PDB entry 9N5G | X-ray diffraction, 3.15 A resolution | chains C and K of the 13 polymer chains in the assembly

# Chain C
Molecule: DNA-directed RNA polymerase II subunit RPB3
Source organism: Saccharomyces cerevisiae S288C
Reference sequence: P16370 (RPB3_YEAST); numbering as in UniProt (aligned over 1-318)
Amino-acid sequence (318 residues; each row starts with the number of its first residue):
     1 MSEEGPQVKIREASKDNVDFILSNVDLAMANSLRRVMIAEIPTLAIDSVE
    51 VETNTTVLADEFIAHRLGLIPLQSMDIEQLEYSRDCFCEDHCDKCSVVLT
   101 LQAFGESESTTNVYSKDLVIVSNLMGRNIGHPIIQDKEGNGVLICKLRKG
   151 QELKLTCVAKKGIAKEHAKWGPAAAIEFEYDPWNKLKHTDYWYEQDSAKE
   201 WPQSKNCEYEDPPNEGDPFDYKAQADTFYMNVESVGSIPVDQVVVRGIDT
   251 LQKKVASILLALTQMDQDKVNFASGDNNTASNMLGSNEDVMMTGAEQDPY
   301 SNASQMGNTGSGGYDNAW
Unresolved in the structure: 1, 269-318
Bound ions: Zn2+: Cys-86, Cys-88, Cys-92, Cys-95
Curated features (UniProtKB/Swiss-Prot):
  - binding site (Zn(2+)): Cys-86, Cys-88, Cys-92, Cys-95
  - modified residue: Ser-2 (N-acetylserine)
  - natural variant: Ala-30 (A30D: In mutant RPB3-1)
  - mutagenesis: Lys-9 (K9E: Transcript termination readthrough)

# Chain K
Molecule: DNA-directed RNA polymerase II subunit RPB11
Source organism: Saccharomyces cerevisiae S288C
Reference sequence: P38902 (RPB11_YEAST); residue numbers follow UniProt; this construct covers 1-120
Amino-acid sequence (120 residues; row label = number of the first residue in the row):
     1 MNAPDRFELFLLGEGESKLKIDPDTKAPNAVVITFEKEDHTLGNLIRAEL
    51 LNDRKVLFAAYKVEHPFFARFKLRIQTTEGYDPKDALKNACNSIINKLGA
   101 LKTNFETEWNLQTLAADDAF
Unresolved in the structure: 115-120
Curated features (UniProtKB/Swiss-Prot):
  - mutagenesis: Glu-108 (E108G/V: Transcript termination readthrough; E108K: Transcript termination readthrough. Lethal), Leu-111 (L111P: Transcript termination readthrough), Leu-114 (L114P: Transcript termination readthrough)

# How chain C and chain K interact
Pairs across the interface (76):
  Ser-2(C) with Asn-104(K), hydrogen bond
  Glu-3(C) with Thr-103(K); Asn-104(K), hydrogen bond (backbone-side chain)
  Glu-4(C) with Ala-100(K)
  Pro-6(C) with Lys-97(K); Leu-101(K), hydrophobic; Asn-104(K), hydrogen bond (backbone-side chain)
  Val-8(C) with Leu-101(K), hydrophobic; Phe-105(K), hydrophobic; Glu-108(K)
  Lys-9(C) with Glu-108(K)
  Ile-10(C) with Phe-105(K), hydrophobic; Glu-108(K); Trp-109(K), hydrophobic; Gln-112(K), hydrogen bond (backbone-side chain)
  Ala-13(C) with Trp-109(K), hydrophobic; Leu-114(K)
  Ser-14(C) with Trp-109(K); Leu-114(K)
  Leu-22(C) with Leu-101(K), hydrophobic
  Asp-26(C) with Glu-49(K); Asn-52(K)
  Ala-28(C) with Asn-44(K); Ala-48(K), hydrophobic
  Met-29(C) with Leu-45(K), hydrophobic
  Ser-32(C) with Thr-41(K), hydrogen bond (side chain-backbone); Leu-45(K)
  Arg-35(C) with Asp-39(K), salt bridge; His-40(K); Thr-41(K), hydrogen bond
  Val-36(C) with Thr-41(K)
  Glu-40(C) with Asp-39(K)
  Arg-84(C) with Phe-10(K); Leu-11(K)
  Ile-163(C) with Phe-10(K), hydrophobic
  Lys-165(C) with Arg-6(K), hydrogen bond (backbone-side chain); Leu-9(K); Asp-39(K), salt bridge
  Glu-166(C) with Arg-6(K), hydrogen bond (backbone-side chain); Phe-7(K); Phe-10(K)
  His-167(C) with Arg-6(K)
  Val-240(C) with Trp-109(K), hydrophobic
  Asp-241(C) with Trp-109(K)
  Val-244(C) with Phe-105(K), hydrophobic
  Val-245(C) with Lys-102(K)
  Ile-248(C) with Leu-98(K); Leu-101(K), hydrophobic; Lys-102(K)
  Asp-249(C) with Lys-102(K), salt bridge
  Leu-251(C) with Thr-41(K); Leu-45(K), hydrophobic; Leu-98(K), hydrophobic
  Gln-252(C) with Ile-95(K), hydrogen bond (side chain-backbone); Leu-98(K); Gly-99(K)
  Lys-254(C) with Glu-38(K), salt bridge; Leu-42(K)
  Val-255(C) with Cys-91(K); Ile-94(K), hydrophobic; Ile-95(K), hydrophobic
  Ala-256(C) with Ile-95(K)
  Ile-258(C) with Lys-18(K); Leu-19(K), hydrophobic; Phe-35(K), hydrophobic; Leu-42(K), hydrophobic
  Leu-259(C) with Lys-88(K); Cys-91(K), hydrophobic; Asn-92(K); Ile-95(K), hydrophobic
  Leu-262(C) with Leu-19(K), hydrophobic; Leu-87(K), hydrophobic; Lys-88(K)
  Thr-263(C) with Lys-88(K)
  Met-265(C) with Leu-19(K); Ile-21(K), hydrophobic
Other interface residues (no listed pair), chain C (48 interface residues in all): Gln-7, Arg-11, Lys-15, Val-18, Phe-20, Asn-31, Ala-164, Ala-168, Ala-261, Asp-266
Other interface residues (no listed pair), chain K (41 interface residues in all): Lys-84, Glu-106, Thr-107

# In short
48 residues of chain C face 41 of chain K across their interface; the contacts include 9 hydrogen bonds and 4
salt bridges. Polar contacts include Arg-35(C)/Asp-39(K), Lys-165(C)/Asp-39(K) and Asp-249(C)/Lys-102(K).
Chain C is DNA-directed RNA polymerase II subunit RPB3 and chain K is DNA-directed RNA polymerase II subunit
RPB11, both from Saccharomyces cerevisiae S288C; the structure, RNA polymerase II elongation complex with
8-oxoG at +1 site, ATP in both A- and E-site, was determined by X-ray diffraction, deposited together with
9N5B, 9N5C, 9N5D, 9N5E and 9N5F.
